2MY3 - chains A and B; structure by solution NMR.

== Chain A ==
Protein: U2 snRNP component IST3
From: Saccharomyces cerevisiae
Notes: fragment: UNP residues(25-138)
Reference sequence: P40565 (IST3_YEAST); residues 5-118 here correspond to UniProt positions 25-138 (UniProt number = residue number + 20)
Chain sequence (118 residues; row label = number of the first residue in the row):
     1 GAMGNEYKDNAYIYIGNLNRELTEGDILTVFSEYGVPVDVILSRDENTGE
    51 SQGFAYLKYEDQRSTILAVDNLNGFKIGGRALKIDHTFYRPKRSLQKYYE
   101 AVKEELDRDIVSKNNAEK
Construct notes: expression tag (1-4)
What the authors report for this chain:
  - conformationally variable residues (order/disorder transition): Gln96 to Val111

== Chain B ==
Protein: Pre-mRNA leakage protein 1
From: Saccharomyces cerevisiae
Notes: fragment: UNP residues(22-42)
Reference sequence: Q07930 (PML1_YEAST); residues 202-222 here correspond to UniProt positions 22-42 (UniProt number = residue number - 180)
Chain sequence (23 residues; each row starts with the number of its first residue):
   200 GSKSQYIDIMPDFSPSGLLELES
Construct notes: expression tag (200-201)

== How chain A and chain B interact ==
Pairs across the interface (38; chain A residue first):
  Glu21(A) with Ser215(B); Leu217(B)
  Leu22(A) with Ser215(B); Leu217(B)
  Thr23(A) with Asp211(B); Ser213(B)
  Glu24(A) with Pro210(B); Asp211(B); Phe212(B)
  Gly25(A) with Asp211(B); Phe212(B); Ser213(B)
  Asp26(A) with Ser213(B); Pro214(B); Ser215(B); Gly216(B)
  Leu28(A) with Phe212(B)
  Val30(A) with Leu218(B)
  Arg44(A) with Ile208(B); Asp211(B)
  Asp45(A) with Ile208(B)
  Glu46(A) with Tyr205(B); Ile206(B); Asp207(B); Ile208(B)
  Asn47(A) with Ser203(B); Tyr205(B)
  Lys76(A) with Glu221(B)
  Ile77(A) with Glu221(B)
  Gly78(A) with Glu221(B)
  Gly79(A) with Glu221(B)
  Lys97(A) with Met209(B)
  Tyr98(A) with Ile208(B); Pro210(B)
  Ala101(A) with Met209(B); Pro210(B)
  Val102(A) with Pro210(B)
  Glu105(A) with Phe212(B)
Interface residues without a listed pair, chain A (23 interface residues in all): Asn19, Val40
Interface features reported in the paper:
  - interface residues, chain A: Arg44(A)
  - interface residues, chain B: Ile206(B), Ile208(B), Asp211(B)

== Overview ==
23 residues of chain A and 16 residues of chain B are in contact. From the paper: interface residues Arg44(A)
and Ile206(B) among others; conformational variability at Gln96(A).
Chain A is U2 snRNP component IST3 and chain B is Pre-mRNA leakage protein 1, both from Saccharomyces
cerevisiae; the structure, Snu17p-Pml1p structure intermediate during RES complex assembly, was determined by
solution NMR.
